PDB entry 3OG8 | X-ray diffraction, 2.40 A resolution | chains A and D of the 4 polymer chains in the assembly

== Chain A ==
Molecule: Antiviral innate immune response receptor RIG-I
Source organism: Homo sapiens
Notes: EC 3.6.4.13; fragment: C-terminal domain
UniProtKB: O95786 (RIGI_HUMAN); numbering as in UniProt (aligned over 802-925)
Sequence (128 residues; each row starts with the number of its first residue):
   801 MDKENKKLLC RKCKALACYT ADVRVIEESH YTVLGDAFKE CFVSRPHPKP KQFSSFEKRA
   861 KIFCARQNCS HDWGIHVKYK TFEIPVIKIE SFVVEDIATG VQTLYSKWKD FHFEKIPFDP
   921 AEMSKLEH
Disordered / not traced: 801-802
Construct notes: initiating methionine (801); engineered mutation Ser829 (Cys in O95786); expression tag (926-928)
Bound ions: Zn2+: Cys810, Cys813, Cys864, Cys869
UniProt features mapped onto this chain:
  - binding site (Zn(2+)): Cys810, Cys813, Cys864, Cys869
  - modified residue: Ser854 (Phosphoserine), Ser855 (Phosphoserine), Lys858 (N6-acetyllysine), Lys909 (N6-acetyllysine)
  - cross-link: Lys812 (Glycyl lysine isopeptide (Lys-Gly) (interchain with G-Cter in ubiquitin))
  - mutagenesis: Lys849 (K849R: Decreased ubiquitination and function in RIG-I signaling pathway without effect on RNA-binding; when associated with R-788, R-851, R-888, R-907 and R-909), Lys851 (K851R: Decreased ubiquitination and function in RIG-I signaling pathway without effect on RNA-binding; when associated with R-788, R-849, R-888, R-907 and R-909), Lys888 (K888R: Decreased ubiquitination and function in RIG-I signaling pathway without effect on RNA-binding; when associated with R-788, R-849, R-851, R-907 and R-909), Lys907 (K907R: Decreased ubiquitination and function in RIG-I signaling pathway without effect on RNA-binding; when associated with R-788, R-849, R-851, R-888 and R-909), Lys909 (K909Q: Acetylation-mimic mutant which abolishes the ability to inhibit viral replication; K909R: Acetylation-resistant mutant which inhibits viral replication similar to the wild-type ...)
What the authors report for this chain:
  - binding site for the 14-nt RNA strand: His830, Tyr831, Phe853, Lys858, Ile875, Val886, Ile887, Lys888, Glu890, Ser906, Lys907, Trp908, Lys909
  - binding site for the 14-nt RNA strand (chain D): Arg811, Lys849, Lys851, His871, Leu904, Ser906
  - mutagenesis - R811E: abolished binding to blunt-ended dsRNA
  - mutagenesis - R811E: decreased binding to 5'-ppp dsRNA
  - mutagenesis - R811E, K812E: decreased binding to ssRNA
  - mutagenesis - R811S, K812E: decreased binding to blunt-ended dsRNA
  - mutagenesis - R811S: unchanged binding to triphosphorylated dsRNA
  - mutagenesis - R811S: unchanged binding to ssRNA
  - mutagenesis - K812E: decreased binding to triphosphorylated dsRNA
  - mutagenesis - R811E, K812E: abolished signaling in response to blunt-ended dsRNA
  - mutagenesis - R811E, K812E: abolished signaling in response to 5' ppp dsRNA
  - mutagenesis - R811S, K812S, H871E: decreased signaling in response to 5' ppp dsRNA
  - mutagenesis - R811S, K812S, H871E: decreased signaling in response to blunt-ended dsRNA

== Chain D ==
Molecule: 14-nt RNA strand
Sequence (14 nucleotides; numbered 1 to 14; the number before each row is that of its first residue):
     1 GGCGCGCGCG CGCC

== How chain A and chain D interact ==
Pairs across the interface (5):
  Arg811(A) - C7(D)  salt bridge to the phosphate
  Lys849(A) - C11(D)  salt bridge to the phosphate
  Lys849(A) - G12(D)  salt bridge to the phosphate
  Lys851(A) - C14(D)  salt bridge to the phosphate
  Phe853(A) - C14(D)  base contact
Also at the interface, not in a pair above, chain A (8 interface residues in all): Ser854, His871, Leu904, Ser906
Also at the interface, not in a pair above, chain D (6 interface residues in all): G6, G8

== Summary ==
Chain A and chain D form an interface of 8 and 6 residues respectively, with 4 salt bridges. Polar contacts
include Arg811(A)-C7(D), Lys849(A)-C11(D) and Lys849(A)-G12(D). The paper reports a binding site for the 14-nt
RNA strand at His830(A), Tyr831(A) and Phe853(A) among others; R811S, K812S and H871E of chain A reduce
signaling in response to 5' ppp dsRNA; 5 substitutions were tested in all.
Here chain A is Antiviral innate immune response receptor RIG-I (Homo sapiens) and chain D is a 14-nt RNA
strand. Entry 3OG8 (Crystal structure of human RIG-I CTD bound to a 14-bp blunt-ended dsRNA) was determined by
X-ray diffraction.
